PDB entry 4PWD | X-ray diffraction, 3.00 A resolution | chains A and T of the 4 polymer chains in the assembly

# Chain A
Name: HIV-1 Reverse Transcriptase, P66 subunit
Organism: Human immunodeficiency virus type 1
Notes: EC 2.7.7.49, 2.7.7.7, 3.1.26.13, 3.1.13.2
UniProt: P03366 (POL_HV1B1); residues 1-554 here correspond to UniProt positions 600-1153 (UniProt number = residue number + 599)
Chain sequence (556 residues; row label = number of the first residue in the row; numbers below 1 keep their minus sign (Met-1 is residue -1)):
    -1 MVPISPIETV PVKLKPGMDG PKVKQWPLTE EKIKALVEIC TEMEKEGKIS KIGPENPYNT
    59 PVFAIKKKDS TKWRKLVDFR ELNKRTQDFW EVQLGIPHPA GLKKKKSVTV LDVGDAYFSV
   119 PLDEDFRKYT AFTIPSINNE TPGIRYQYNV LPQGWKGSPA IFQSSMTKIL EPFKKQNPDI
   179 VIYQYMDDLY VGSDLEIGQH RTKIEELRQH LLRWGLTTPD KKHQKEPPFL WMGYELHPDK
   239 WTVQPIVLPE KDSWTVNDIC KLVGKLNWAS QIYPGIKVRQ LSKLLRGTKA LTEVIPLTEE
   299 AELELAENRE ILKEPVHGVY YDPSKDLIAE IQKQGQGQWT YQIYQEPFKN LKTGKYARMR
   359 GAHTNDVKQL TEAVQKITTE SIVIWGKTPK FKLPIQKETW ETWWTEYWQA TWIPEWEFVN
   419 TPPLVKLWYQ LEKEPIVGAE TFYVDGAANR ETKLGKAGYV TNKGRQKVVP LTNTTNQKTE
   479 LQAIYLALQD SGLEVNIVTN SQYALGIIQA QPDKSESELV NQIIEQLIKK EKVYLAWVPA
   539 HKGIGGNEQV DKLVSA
Disordered / not traced: -1
Sequence notes: expression tag (-1 to 0); engineered mutation Cys258 (Gln857 in P03366), Ser280 (Cys879 in P03366), Asn498 (Asp1097 in P03366)
Ion coordination: Ca2+: Asp443, Asp549
Residues lining bound ligands: non-nucleoside rt inhibitor nevirapine (NVP; 11-cyclopropyl-5,11-dihydro-4-methyl-6H-dipyrido[3,2-b:2',3'-e][1,4]diazepin-6-one): Pro95, Leu100, Lys101, Lys103, Val106, Val179, Ile180, Tyr181, Tyr188, Val189, Gly190, Phe227, Trp229, Leu234, His235, Pro236, Tyr318
UniProt features mapped onto this chain:
  - region: Phe227 to His235 (RT 'primer grip')
  - motif: Trp398 to Trp414 (Tryptophan repeat motif)
  - binding site (Mg(2+)): Asp110, Asp185, Asp186, Asp443, Glu478, Asp549
  - site: Trp401 (Essential for RT p66/p51 heterodimerization), Trp414 (Essential for RT p66/p51 heterodimerization), Phe440, Tyr441 (Cleavage)
Reported in the primary citation:
  - binding site for the 27-nt RNA strand (chain T): Asn474
  - binding site for the 27-nt RNA strand: Tyr501
  - binding site for the 21-nt DNA strand: Thr473, Gln475
  - catalytic residues: Glu478 (citing earlier work)
  - mutagenesis - N474A, N474A/Q475A: decreased catalytic activity (citing earlier work)

# Chain T
Molecule: 27-nt RNA strand
Sequence (27 nucleotides; each row starts with the number of its first residue):
   701 AUGGUCGGCG CCCGA
  715A A
   716 ACAGGGACUG U
Disordered / not traced: 701-705, 726

# Chain A / chain T interface
Contacting residue pairs (15; chain A residue first):
  Ile63(A) - C706(T)  base contact
  Gly93(A) - G708(T)  sugar contact
  Asn265(A) - C711(T)  hydrogen bond to the sugar
  Asn265(A) - C712(T)  hydrogen bond to the phosphate
  Leu283(A) - C712(T)  sugar contact
  Leu283(A) - C713(T)  sugar contact
  Arg284(A) - C713(T)  phosphate contact
  Arg284(A) - G714(T)  phosphate contact
  Gly285(A) - G714(T)  sugar contact
  Lys353(A) - C712(T)  salt bridge to the phosphate
  Arg356(A) - C712(T)  phosphate contact
  Lys374(A) - C711(T)  salt bridge to the phosphate
  Asn474(A) - A722(T)  sugar contact
  Gln500(A) - G721(T)  phosphate contact
  Gln500(A) - A722(T)  phosphate contact
Interface residues without a listed pair, chain A (17 interface residues in all): Leu92, Met230, Ser280, Ala355, Gln475, His539
Interface residues without a listed pair, chain T (11 interface residues in all): G710, G720, C723

# Summary
The interface between chain A and chain T involves 17 residues on one side and 11 on the other, with 2
hydrogen bonds and 2 salt bridges. Polar pairs include Asn265(A)-C711(T), Asn265(A)-C712(T) and
Lys353(A)-C712(T). Chain A binds non-nucleoside rt inhibitor nevirapine. The paper reports the catalytic
residue Glu478(A); N474A and N474A/Q475A of chain A reduce catalytic activity.
Here chain A is HIV-1 Reverse Transcriptase, P66 subunit (Human immunodeficiency virus type 1) and chain T is
a 27-nt RNA strand. Entry 4PWD (Crystal structure of HIV-1 reverse transcriptase in complex with bulge-RNA/DNA
and Nevirapine) was determined by X-ray diffraction (same publication as 4PUO and 4Q0B).
